PDB entry 2JCC | X-ray diffraction, 2.50 A resolution | chains A and E of the 5 polymer chains in the assembly

Chain A:
Name: HLA class I histocompatibility antigen, a-2 alpha chain
From: Homo sapiens
Notes: fragment: ectodomain, residues 25-299
UniProt: P01892 (1A02_HUMAN); residues 1-275 here correspond to UniProt positions 25-299 (UniProt number = residue number + 24)
Amino-acid sequence (275 residues; numbered 1 to 275; the number before each row is that of its first residue):
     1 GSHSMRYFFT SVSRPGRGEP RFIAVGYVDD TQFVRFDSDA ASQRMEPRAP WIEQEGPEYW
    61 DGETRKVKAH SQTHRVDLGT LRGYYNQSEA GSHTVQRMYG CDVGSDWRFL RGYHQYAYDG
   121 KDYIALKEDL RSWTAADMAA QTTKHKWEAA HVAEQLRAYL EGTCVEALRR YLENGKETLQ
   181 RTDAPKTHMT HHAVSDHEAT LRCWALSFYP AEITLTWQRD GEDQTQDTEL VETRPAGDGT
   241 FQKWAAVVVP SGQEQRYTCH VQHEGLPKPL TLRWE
Disulfide bonds: Cys101-Cys164, Cys203-Cys259
Construct notes: engineered mutation Ala167 (Trp191 in P01892)
What the authors report for this chain:
  - mutagenesis - W167A: decreased signaling in response to AHIII T cells
  - mutagenesis - E166A: unchanged signaling

Chain E:
Name: TCR alpha
From: Mus musculus
Amino-acid sequence (194 residues; numbered 0 to 198; 5 numbers in that range are skipped by the numbering (no residue carries them; nothing is unmodelled there); the number before each row is that of its first residue; numbering starts at 0):
     0 MDSVTQTEGL VTLTEGLPVM LNCTYQSTYS PFLFWYVQHL NEAPKLLLKS FTDNKRPEHQ
    61 GFHATLHKSS SSFHLQKSSA QLSDSALYYC ALF
    96 LASSSFSKLV FGQGTSLSVV PNIQNPEPAV YQLK
   132 DPRSQDSTLC LFTDFDSQIN VPKTMESGTF ITDKTVLDMK AMDSKSNGAI AWSNQTSFTC
   192 QDIFKET
Disulfide bonds: Cys22-Cys90, Cys141-Cys191

Chain A / chain E interface:
Pairs across the interface - 15 pairs, chain A then chain E:
  Arg65(A) - Phe101(E)
  Lys66(A) - Ser99(E)  hydrogen bond (side chain-backbone)
  Ala69(A) - Phe101(E)  hydrophobic
  His151(A) - Phe50(E)
  Glu154(A) - Phe31(E)
  Gln155(A) - Phe31(E)
  Gln155(A) - Phe93(E)
  Ala158(A) - Ser29(E)
  Ala158(A) - Phe31(E)  hydrophobic
  Tyr159(A) - Ser98(E)
  Gly162(A) - Tyr28(E)
  Thr163(A) - Tyr28(E)
  Thr163(A) - Ser98(E)
  Thr163(A) - Ser99(E)
  Glu166(A) - Tyr28(E)
Other interface residues (no listed pair), chain A (12 interface residues in all): Ala150
Other interface residues (no listed pair), chain E (9 interface residues in all): Thr27

Summary:
12 residues of chain A and 9 residues of chain E are in contact, with 1 hydrogen bond. Its one hydrogen-bonded
contact is Lys66(A)-Ser99(E). The paper reports that W167A of chain A reduces signaling in response to AHIII T
cells; E166A of chain A leaves signaling unchanged.
Here chain A is HLA class I histocompatibility antigen, a-2 alpha chain (Homo sapiens) and chain E is TCR
alpha (Mus musculus). Entry 2JCC (AH3 recognition of mutant HLA-A2 W167A) was determined by X-ray diffraction,
deposited together with 2J8U and 2UWE.
